8UW1 - chains G and J of the 11 polymer chains in the assembly; structure by electron microscopy, 2.88 A resolution.

Chain G:
Protein: Histone H2A
Organism: Xenopus laevis
Reference sequence: Q6AZJ8 (Q6AZJ8_XENLA); residues 0-129 here correspond to UniProt positions 1-130 (UniProt number = residue number + 1)
Amino-acid sequence (130 residues; row label = number of the first residue in the row; numbering starts at 0):
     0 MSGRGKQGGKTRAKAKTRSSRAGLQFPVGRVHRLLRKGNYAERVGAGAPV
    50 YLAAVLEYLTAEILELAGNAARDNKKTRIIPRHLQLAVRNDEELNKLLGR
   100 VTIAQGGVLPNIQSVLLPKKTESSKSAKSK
Disordered / not traced: 0-11, 120-129

Chain J:
Molecule: 146-nt DNA strand
Organism: Escherichia coli 'BL21-Gold(DE3)pLysS AG'
Sequence (146 nucleotides; each row starts with the number of its first residue):
     1 ATCGGATGTATATATCTGACACGTGCCTGGAGACTAGGGAGTAATCCCCT
    51 TGGCGGTTAAAACGCGGGGGAGAATCCGTACGTGCGTTTAAGCGGTGCTA
   101 GAGCTGTCTACGACCAATTGAGCGGCCTCGGCACCGGGATTCTCGA

Interface between chain G and chain J:
Contacting residue pairs - 16 pairs, chain G then chain J:
  Lys13(G) - DT119(J)  base contact
  Lys13(G) - DG120(J)  sugar contact
  Arg29(G) - DG122(J)  phosphate contact
  Arg29(G) - DC123(J)  salt bridge to the phosphate
  Arg42(G) - DG112(J)  hydrogen bond to the sugar
  Arg42(G) - DA113(J)  phosphate contact
  Val43(G) - DG112(J)  sugar contact
  Val43(G) - DA113(J)  hydrogen bond to the phosphate
  Gly44(G) - DG112(J)  phosphate contact
  Ala45(G) - DG112(J)  phosphate contact
  Lys75(G) - DC132(J)  sugar contact
  Lys75(G) - DA133(J)  salt bridge to the phosphate
  Thr76(G) - DG131(J)  sugar contact
  Thr76(G) - DC132(J)  hydrogen bond to the phosphate
  Arg77(G) - DG131(J)  sugar contact
  Arg77(G) - DC132(J)  phosphate contact
Other interface residues (no listed pair), chain G (12 interface residues in all): Ala12, Thr16, Glu41
Other interface residues (no listed pair), chain J (11 interface residues in all): DT118, DA121

Overview:
The interface between chain G and chain J involves 12 residues on one side and 11 on the other; the contacts
include 3 hydrogen bonds and 2 salt bridges. Polar contacts include Arg42(G)-DG112(J), Val43(G)-DA113(J) and
Thr76(G)-DC132(J).
Here chain G is Histone H2A (Xenopus laevis) and chain J is a 146-nt DNA strand (Escherichia coli
'BL21-Gold(DE3)pLysS AG'). Entry 8UW1 (Cryo-EM structure of DNMT3A1 UDR in complex with H2AK119Ub-nucleosome)
was determined by electron microscopy.
